7CHW - chains H and C of the 9 polymer chains in the assembly; structure by electron microscopy, 3.58 A resolution.

# Chain H
Molecule: 63-nt DNA strand
Sequence (63 nucleotides; row label = number of the first residue in the row):
     3 AACAAAATGA TTGACAAAAG TGTTAAATTG TGCTATAATG GGAGCTGTCA CGGATGCAGG
    63 GGA

# Chain C
Name: DNA-directed RNA polymerase subunit beta
From: Escherichia coli (strain K12)
Notes: EC 2.7.7.6
Reference sequence: P0A8V2 (RPOB_ECOLI); numbering as in UniProt (aligned over 1-1342)
Sequence (1342 residues; each row starts with the number of its first residue):
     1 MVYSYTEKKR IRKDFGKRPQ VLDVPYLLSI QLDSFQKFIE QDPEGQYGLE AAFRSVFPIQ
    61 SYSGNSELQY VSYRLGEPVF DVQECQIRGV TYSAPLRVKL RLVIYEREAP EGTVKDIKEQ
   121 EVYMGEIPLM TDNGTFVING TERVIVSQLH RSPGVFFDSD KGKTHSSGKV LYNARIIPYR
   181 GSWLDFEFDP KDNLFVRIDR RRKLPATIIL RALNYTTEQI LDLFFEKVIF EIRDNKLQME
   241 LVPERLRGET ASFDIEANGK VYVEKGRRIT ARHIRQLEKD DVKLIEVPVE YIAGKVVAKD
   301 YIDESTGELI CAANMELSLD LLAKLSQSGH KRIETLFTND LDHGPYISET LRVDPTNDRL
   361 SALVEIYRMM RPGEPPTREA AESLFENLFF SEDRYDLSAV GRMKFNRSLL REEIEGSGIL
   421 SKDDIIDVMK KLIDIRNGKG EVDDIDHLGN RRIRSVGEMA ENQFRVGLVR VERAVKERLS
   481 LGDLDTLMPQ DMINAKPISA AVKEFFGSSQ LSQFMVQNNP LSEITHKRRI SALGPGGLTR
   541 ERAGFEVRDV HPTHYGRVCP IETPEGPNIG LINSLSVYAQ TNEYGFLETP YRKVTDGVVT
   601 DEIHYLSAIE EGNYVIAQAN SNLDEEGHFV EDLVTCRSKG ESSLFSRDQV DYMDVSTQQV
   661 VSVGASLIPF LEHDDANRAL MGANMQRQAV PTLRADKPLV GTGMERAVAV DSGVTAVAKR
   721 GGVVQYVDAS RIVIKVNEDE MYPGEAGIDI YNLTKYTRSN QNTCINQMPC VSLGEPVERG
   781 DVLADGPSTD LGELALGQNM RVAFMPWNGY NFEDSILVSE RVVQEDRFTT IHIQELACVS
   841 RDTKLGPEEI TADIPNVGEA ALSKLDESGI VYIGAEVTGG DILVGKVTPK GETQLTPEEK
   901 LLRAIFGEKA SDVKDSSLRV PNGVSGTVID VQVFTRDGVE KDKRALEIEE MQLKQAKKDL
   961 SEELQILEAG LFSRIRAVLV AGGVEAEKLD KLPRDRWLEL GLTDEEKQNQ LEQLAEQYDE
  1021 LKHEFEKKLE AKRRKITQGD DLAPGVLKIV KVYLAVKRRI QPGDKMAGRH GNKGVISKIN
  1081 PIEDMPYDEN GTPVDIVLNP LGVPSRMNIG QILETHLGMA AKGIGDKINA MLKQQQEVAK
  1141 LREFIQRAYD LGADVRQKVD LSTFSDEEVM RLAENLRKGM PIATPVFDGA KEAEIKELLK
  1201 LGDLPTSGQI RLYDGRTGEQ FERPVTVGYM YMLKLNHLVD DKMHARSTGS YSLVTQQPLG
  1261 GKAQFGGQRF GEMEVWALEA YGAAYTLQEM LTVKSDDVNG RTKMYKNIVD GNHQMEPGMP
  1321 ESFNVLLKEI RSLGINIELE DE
Unresolved in the structure: 1-2, 198
Differences from the reference sequence: engineered mutation Val516 (Asp in P0A8V2)
UniProt features mapped onto this chain:
  - modified residue (N6-acetyllysine): Lys1022, Lys1200
  - mutagenesis: Ile561 (I561S: Resistant to antibiotics salinamide A and B), Ile569 (I569S: Resistant to antibiotics salinamide A and B), Ala665 (A665E: Resistant to antibiotics salinamide A and B), Asp675 (D675A/G: Resistant to antibiotics salinamide A and B), Asn677 (N677H/K: Resistant to antibiotics salinamide A and B), Leu680 (L680M: Resistant to antibiotics salinamide A and B), Glu813 (E813K: Disrupts the enzyme's active center)

# Chain H / chain C interface
Contacting residue pairs - 18 pairs, chain H then chain C:
  DG42(H) - Glu374(C)  base contact
  DG42(H) - Pro375(C)  base contact
  DG43(H) - Tyr367(C)  hydrogen bond to the base
  DG43(H) - Arg371(C)  hydrogen bond to the base
  DG43(H) - Glu374(C)  hydrogen bond to the base
  DA45(H) - Arg371(C)  base contact
  DC47(H) - Asp199(C)  base contact
  DT48(H) - Gly181(C)  base contact
  DT48(H) - Trp183(C)  stacking on the base
  DT48(H) - Asp199(C)  base contact
  DT48(H) - Arg200(C)  phosphate contact
  DG49(H) - Arg151(C)  base contact
  DG49(H) - Arg200(C)  salt bridge to the phosphate
  DG49(H) - Ile445(C)  base contact
  DG49(H) - Leu538(C)  base contact
  DG49(H) - Val547(C)  base contact
  DT50(H) - Arg542(C)  salt bridge to the phosphate
  DA52(H) - Lys163(C)  phosphate contact
Other interface residues (no listed pair), chain H (9 interface residues in all): DG44
Other interface residues (no listed pair), chain C (17 interface residues in all): Arg175, Arg451, Arg473

# In short
The interface between chain H and chain C involves 9 residues on one side and 17 on the other, with 3 hydrogen
bonds, 2 salt bridges and 1 aromatic stacking contact. Among the polar pairs are DG43(H)-Tyr367(C),
DG43(H)-Arg371(C) and DG43(H)-Glu374(C).
Here chain H is a 63-nt DNA strand and chain C is DNA-directed RNA polymerase subunit beta (Escherichia coli
(strain K12)). Entry 7CHW (Cryo-EM structure of an Escherichia coli RNAP-promoter open complex (RPo)) was
determined by electron microscopy.
